Entry 9G2B (electron microscopy, 3.20 A resolution); this record covers chains A and F of the 15 polymer chains in the assembly.

# Chain A
Protein: DNA-directed RNA polymerase I subunit RPA190
Source organism: Saccharomyces cerevisiae
Notes: EC 2.7.7.6
UniProt: P10964 (RPA1_YEAST); residues 1-1664 here = UniProt positions 1-1664
Sequence (1664 residues; row label = number of the first residue in the row):
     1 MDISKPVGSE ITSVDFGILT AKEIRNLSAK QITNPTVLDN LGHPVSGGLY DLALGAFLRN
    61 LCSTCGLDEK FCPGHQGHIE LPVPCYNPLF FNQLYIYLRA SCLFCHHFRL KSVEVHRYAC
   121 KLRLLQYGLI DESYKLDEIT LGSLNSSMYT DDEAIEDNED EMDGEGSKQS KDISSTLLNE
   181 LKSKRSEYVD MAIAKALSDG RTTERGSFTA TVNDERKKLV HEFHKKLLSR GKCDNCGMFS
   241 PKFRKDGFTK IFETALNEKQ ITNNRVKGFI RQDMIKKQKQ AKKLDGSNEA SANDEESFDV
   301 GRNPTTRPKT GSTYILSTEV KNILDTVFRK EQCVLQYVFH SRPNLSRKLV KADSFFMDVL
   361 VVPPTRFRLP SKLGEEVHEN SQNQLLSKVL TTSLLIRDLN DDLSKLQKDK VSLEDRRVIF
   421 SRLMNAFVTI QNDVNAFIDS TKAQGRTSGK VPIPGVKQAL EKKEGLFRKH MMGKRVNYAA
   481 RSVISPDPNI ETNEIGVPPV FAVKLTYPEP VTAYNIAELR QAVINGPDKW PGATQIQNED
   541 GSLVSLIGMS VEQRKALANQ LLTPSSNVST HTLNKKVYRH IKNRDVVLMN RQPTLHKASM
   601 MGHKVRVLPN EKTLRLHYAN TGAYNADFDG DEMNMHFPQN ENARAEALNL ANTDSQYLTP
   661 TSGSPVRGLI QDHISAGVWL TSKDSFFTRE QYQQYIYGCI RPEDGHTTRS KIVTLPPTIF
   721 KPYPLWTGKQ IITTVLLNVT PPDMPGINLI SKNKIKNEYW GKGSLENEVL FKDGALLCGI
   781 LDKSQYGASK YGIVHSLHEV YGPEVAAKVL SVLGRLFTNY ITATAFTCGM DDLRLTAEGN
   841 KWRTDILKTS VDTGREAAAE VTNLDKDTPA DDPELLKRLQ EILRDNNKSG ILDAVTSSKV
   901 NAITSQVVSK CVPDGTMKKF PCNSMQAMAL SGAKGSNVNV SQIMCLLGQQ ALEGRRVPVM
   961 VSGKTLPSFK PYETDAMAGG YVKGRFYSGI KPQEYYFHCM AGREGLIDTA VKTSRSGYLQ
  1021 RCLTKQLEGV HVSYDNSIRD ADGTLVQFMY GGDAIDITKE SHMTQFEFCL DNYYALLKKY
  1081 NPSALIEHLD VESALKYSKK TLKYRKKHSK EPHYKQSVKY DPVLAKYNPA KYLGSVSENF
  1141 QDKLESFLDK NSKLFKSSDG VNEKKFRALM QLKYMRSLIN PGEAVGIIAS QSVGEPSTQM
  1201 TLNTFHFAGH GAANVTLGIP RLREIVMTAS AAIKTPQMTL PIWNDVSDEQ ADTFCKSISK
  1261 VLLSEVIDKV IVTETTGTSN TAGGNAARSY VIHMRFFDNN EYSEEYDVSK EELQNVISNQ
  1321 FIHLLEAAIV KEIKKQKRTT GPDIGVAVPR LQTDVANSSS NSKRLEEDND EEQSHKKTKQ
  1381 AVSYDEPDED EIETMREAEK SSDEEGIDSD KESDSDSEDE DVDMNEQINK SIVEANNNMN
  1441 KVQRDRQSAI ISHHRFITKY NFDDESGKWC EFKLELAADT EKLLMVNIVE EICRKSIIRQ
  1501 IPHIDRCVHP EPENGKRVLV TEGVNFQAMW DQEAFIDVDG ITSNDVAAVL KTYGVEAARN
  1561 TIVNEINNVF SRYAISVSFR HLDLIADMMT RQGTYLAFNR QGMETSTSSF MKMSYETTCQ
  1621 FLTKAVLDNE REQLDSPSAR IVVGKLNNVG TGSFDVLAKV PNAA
Not modelled in the structure: 142-173, 269-311, 446-450, 1154-1159, 1201-1213, 1278-1286, 1339-1432, 1664
Curated features (UniProtKB/Swiss-Prot):
  - region: Pro992 to Glu1004 (Bridging helix)
  - binding site (Zn(2+)): Cys62, Cys65, Cys72, His75, Cys102, Cys105, Cys233, Cys236
  - binding site (Mg(2+)): Asp627, Asp629, Asp631
  - modified residue (Phosphoserine): Ser889, Ser1636
Ion coordination: Zn2+ site 1: Cys62, Cys65, Cys72, His75; Zn2+ site 2: Cys102, Cys105, Cys233, Cys236; Mg2+: Asp627, Asp629, Asp631
From the paper describing this entry:
  - specificity-determining residues: Pro593 (proposed by the authors, not directly observed)

# Chain F
Protein: DNA-directed RNA polymerases I, II, and III subunit RPABC2
Source organism: Saccharomyces cerevisiae
UniProt: P20435 (RPAB2_YEAST); numbering as in UniProt (aligned over 1-155)
Sequence (155 residues; row label = number of the first residue in the row):
     1 MSDYEEAFND GNENFEDFDV EHFSDEETYE EKPQFKDGET TDANGKTIVT GGNGPEDFQQ
    61 HEQIRRKTLK EKAIPKDQRA TTPYMTKYER ARILGTRALQ ISMNAPVFVD LEGETDPLRI
   121 AMKELAEKKI PLVIRRYLPD GSFEDWSVEE LIVDL
Not modelled in the structure: 1-54, 155
Curated features (UniProtKB/Swiss-Prot):
  - region: Leu111 to Leu132 (Leucine-zipper)
  - modified residue: Ser24 (Phosphoserine)

# Interface between chain A and chain F
Contacting residue pairs (77; chain A residue first):
  Ile3(A) with Leu99(F), hydrophobic
  Glu509(A) with Pro117(F)
  Pro510(A) with Ser102(F)
  Thr512(A) with Ser102(F); Asn104(F)
  Tyr514(A) with Ile101(F); Ser102(F); Thr115(F); Pro117(F)
  Asn515(A) with Thr115(F)
  Glu518(A) with Thr115(F)
  Leu573(A) with Met103(F), hydrophobic
  Asn574(A) with Ser102(F), hydrogen bond (side chain-backbone); Met103(F); Asn104(F)
  Arg584(A) with Asp116(F), salt bridge
  Glu641(A) with Gly95(F); Ala98(F); Leu99(F); Leu118(F)
  Asn642(A) with Gly95(F); Thr96(F), hydrogen bond (side chain-backbone); Leu99(F)
  Arg644(A) with Asp116(F), salt bridge
  Ala645(A) with Ala91(F); Gly95(F)
  Leu648(A) with Leu118(F), hydrophobic
  Asn649(A) with Arg90(F), hydrogen bond; Leu94(F)
  Leu650(A) with Lys87(F); Tyr88(F), hydrophobic; Ala91(F), hydrophobic
  Ser1033(A) with Pro139(F)
  Tyr1034(A) with Thr81(F); Glu89(F), hydrogen bond; Arg136(F); Tyr137(F); Leu138(F), hydrophobic
  Asp1035(A) with Leu138(F); Pro139(F)
  Arg1039(A) with Pro139(F)
  Leu1085(A) with Tyr84(F)
  His1088(A) with Pro83(F)
  Asn1128(A) with Ala80(F), hydrogen bond (side chain-backbone)
  Ala1130(A) with Thr82(F); Pro83(F)
  Lys1131(A) with Arg79(F), hydrogen bond (side chain-backbone)
  Met1175(A) with Tyr84(F)
  Arg1176(A) with Tyr84(F); Asp154(F), hydrogen bond (side chain-backbone)
  Asn1180(A) with Thr86(F); Lys87(F)
  Pro1181(A) with Thr86(F); Tyr88(F)
  Glu1183(A) with Tyr88(F), hydrogen bond
  Leu1646(A) with Arg92(F)
  Gly1650(A) with Tyr88(F)
  Thr1651(A) with Tyr88(F); Arg92(F), hydrogen bond (backbone-side chain)
  Phe1654(A) with Tyr88(F); Glu89(F); Arg92(F), hydrogen bond (backbone-side chain); Ile134(F), hydrophobic; Arg135(F)
  Asp1655(A) with Val133(F); Ile134(F); Arg135(F), hydrogen bond (backbone-backbone); Tyr137(F)
  Val1656(A) with Arg92(F); Leu132(F), hydrophobic; Val133(F)
  Leu1657(A) with Leu132(F); Val133(F), hydrogen bond (backbone-backbone); Arg135(F)
  Ala1658(A) with Pro131(F)
  Lys1659(A) with Pro131(F), hydrogen bond (backbone-backbone); Val133(F)
Also at the interface, not in a pair above, chain A (48 interface residues in all): Val511, Thr572, Lys576, Leu1089, Leu1172, Gly1182, Gly1652, Ser1653
Also at the interface, not in a pair above, chain F (41 interface residues in all): Ile93, Leu111, Glu114, Glu150, Ile152

# Summary
Chain A and chain F form an interface of 48 and 41 residues respectively; the contacts include 13 hydrogen
bonds and 2 salt bridges. Polar pairs include Arg584(A)-Asp116(F), Arg644(A)-Asp116(F) and
Asn574(A)-Ser102(F). From UniProt: 8 Zn2+-binding residues and 3 Mg2+-binding residues on chain A. The paper
reports the specificity determinant Pro593(A).
Chain A is DNA-directed RNA polymerase I subunit RPA190 and chain F is DNA-directed RNA polymerases I, II, and
III subunit RPABC2, both from Saccharomyces cerevisiae; the structure, Yeast RNA polymerase I elongation
complex stalled by an apurinic site, 12-subunit, was determined by electron microscopy, deposited together
with 9G1V, 9G1X, 9G23, 9G24, 9G26, 9G27, 9G29 and 9G2C.
